6J7U - chains A and B of the 4 polymer chains in the assembly; structure by X-ray diffraction, 2.30 A resolution.

[Chain A (and B)]
Molecule: Blue fluorescent protein
From: uncultured bacterium
Notes: EC 1.2.4.4; chain B of this document is another copy of the same molecule, construct and numbering; everything in this record applies to it too
UniProtKB: D6NKF4 (D6NKF4_9BACT); numbering as in UniProt (aligned over 2-248)
Chain sequence (261 residues; numbered -12 to 248; the number before each row is that of its first residue; numbers below 1 keep their minus sign (Met-12 is residue -12)):
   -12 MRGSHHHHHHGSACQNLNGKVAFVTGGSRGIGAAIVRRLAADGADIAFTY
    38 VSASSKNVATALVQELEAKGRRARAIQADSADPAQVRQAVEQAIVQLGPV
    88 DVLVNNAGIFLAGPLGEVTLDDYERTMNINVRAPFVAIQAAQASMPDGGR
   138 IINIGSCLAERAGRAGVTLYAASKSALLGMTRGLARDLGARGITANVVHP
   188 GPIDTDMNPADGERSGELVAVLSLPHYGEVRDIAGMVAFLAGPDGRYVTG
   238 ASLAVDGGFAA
Not modelled in the structure: -12 to 1
Differences from the reference sequence: expression tag (-12 to 1)
Small-molecule neighbours: NADPH (NDP; NADPH dihydro-nicotinamide-adenine-dinucleotide phosphate): Gly13, Gly14, Ser15, Arg16, Gly17, Ile18, Tyr37, Val38, Ser39, Ser42, Ala65, Asp66, Ser67, Ala68, Asn93, Ala94, Gly95, Ile116, Ile141, Gly142, Ser143, Cys144, Tyr157, Lys161, Pro187, Gly188, Pro189, Ile190, Thr192, Asp193, Met194, Asn195

[How chain A and chain B interact]
Residue-residue contacts - 11 pairs, chain A then chain B:
  Arg148(A) - Arg148(B)
  Arg148(A) - Phe246(B)  hydrogen bond (side chain-backbone)
  Arg148(A) - Ala247(B)  hydrogen bond (side chain-backbone)
  Arg148(A) - Ala248(B)
  Ala149(A) - Ala248(B)
  Gly150(A) - Ala248(B)  hydrogen bond (backbone-backbone)
  Phe246(A) - Arg148(B)  hydrogen bond (backbone-side chain)
  Ala247(A) - Arg148(B)
  Ala248(A) - Arg148(B)
  Ala248(A) - Ala149(B)  hydrogen bond (backbone-backbone)
  Ala248(A) - Gly150(B)  hydrogen bond (backbone-backbone)

[Summary]
The chain A/chain B interface involves 6 residues from each chain, with 6 hydrogen bonds. Polar contacts
include Arg148(A)-Phe246(B), Arg148(A)-Ala247(B) and Gly150(A)-Ala248(B). Bound to chain A: NADPH.
Both chains are Blue fluorescent protein (uncultured bacterium). Entry 6J7U (Crystal structure of blue
fluorescent protein from metagenomic library in complex with NADPH) was determined by X-ray diffraction
together with 6J7H from the same study.
